PDB entry 7N2R | X-ray diffraction, 2.28 A resolution | chains D and F of the 5 polymer chains in the assembly

== Chain D ==
Name: AS4.3 T cell receptor alpha chain
From: Homo sapiens
Amino-acid sequence (204 residues; numbered 2 to 205; the number before each row is that of its first residue):
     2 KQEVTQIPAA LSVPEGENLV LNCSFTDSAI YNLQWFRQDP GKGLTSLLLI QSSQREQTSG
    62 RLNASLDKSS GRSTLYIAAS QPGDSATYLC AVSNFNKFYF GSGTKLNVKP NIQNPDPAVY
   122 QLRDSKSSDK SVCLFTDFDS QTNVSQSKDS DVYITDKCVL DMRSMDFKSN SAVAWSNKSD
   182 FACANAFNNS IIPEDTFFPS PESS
Not modelled in the structure: 127-131, 202-205
Disulfides: C24-C91, C134-C184
Covalently attached groups: N-acetylglucosamine (NAG) linked to N23, N64, N144, N189

== Chain F ==
Name: AS4.3 T cell receptor beta chain
From: Homo sapiens
Amino-acid sequence (242 residues; row label = number of the first residue in the row):
     2 GVTQTPKHLI TATGQRVTLR CSPRSGDLSV YWYQQSLDQG LQFLIQYYNG EERAKGNILE
    62 RFSAQQFPDL HSELNLSSLE LGDSALYFCA SSVATYSTDT QYFGPGTRLT VLEDLKNVFP
   122 PEVAVFEPSE AEISHTQKAT LVCLATGFYP DHVELSWWVN GKEVHSGVCT DPQPLKEQPA
   182 LNDSRYCLSS RLRVSATFWQ NPRNHFRCQV QFYGLSENDE WTQDRAKPVT QIVSAEAWGR
   242 AD
Not modelled in the structure: 243
Disulfides: C22-C90, C144-C209
Covalently attached groups: N-acetylglucosamine (NAG) linked to N76
Residues lining bound ligands: aspartic acid (ASP): Q201, N202, P203, R241, A242

== How chain D and chain F interact ==
Contacting residue pairs (79):
  Y32(D) - S98(F)
  N33(D) - S98(F)  hydrogen bond (side chain-backbone)
  Q35(D) - T101(F)  hydrogen bond
  F37(D) - F104(F)  hydrophobic
  Q39(D) - Q36(F)  hydrogen bond
  Q39(D) - F89(F)
  G42(D) - P106(F)
  K43(D) - G105(F)
  G44(D) - F89(F)
  L45(D) - L42(F)  hydrophobic
  L45(D) - F104(F)
  S47(D) - T101(F)
  L50(D) - T99(F)
  L50(D) - D100(F)
  L50(D) - T101(F)
  Q52(D) - S98(F)
  Q52(D) - T99(F)  hydrogen bond (side chain-backbone)
  N97(D) - A55(F)
  K98(D) - K56(F)  hydrogen bond (side chain-backbone)
  K98(D) - G57(F)
  F99(D) - Y32(F)  hydrophobic
  F99(D) - F44(F)
  F99(D) - Q47(F)
  F99(D) - Q102(F)
  F101(D) - Y34(F)  hydrophobic
  F101(D) - L42(F)
  F101(D) - F104(F)  hydrophobic
  D117(D) - H136(F)  salt bridge
  Y121(D) - S130(F)
  Y121(D) - E133(F)
  Y121(D) - H136(F)
  Y121(D) - T137(F)
  Q122(D) - S130(F)
  L123(D) - F127(F)
  L123(D) - E128(F)
  L123(D) - P129(F)  hydrophobic
  L123(D) - S130(F)
  L123(D) - T141(F)
  L123(D) - V143(F)  hydrophobic
  R124(D) - F127(F)
  R124(D) - E128(F)  hydrogen bond (backbone-backbone)
  D125(D) - F127(F)
  S126(D) - V126(F)
  S126(D) - F127(F)
  V133(D) - F127(F)  hydrophobic
  L135(D) - T141(F)
  L135(D) - V143(F)  hydrophobic
  T137(D) - R194(F)
  D138(D) - T137(F)
  D138(D) - R194(F)  salt bridge
  Y154(D) - L176(F)  hydrophobic
  Y154(D) - E178(F)  hydrogen bond (side chain-backbone)
  T156(D) - D172(F)
  T156(D) - S190(F)
  T156(D) - R192(F)  hydrogen bond
  D157(D) - R192(F)
  C159(D) - C170(F)  disulfide
  C159(D) - T171(F)
  V160(D) - C170(F)
  L161(D) - G168(F)
  L161(D) - V169(F)
  L161(D) - C170(F)  hydrophobic
  L161(D) - R194(F)
  D162(D) - S167(F)  hydrogen bond (backbone-side chain)
  D162(D) - G168(F)  hydrogen bond (backbone-backbone)
  M163(D) - S167(F)
  M163(D) - G168(F)
  M163(D) - R194(F)
  R164(D) - S167(F)
  M166(D) - K139(F)
  M166(D) - S196(F)
  S170(D) - R194(F)  hydrogen bond
  S172(D) - R192(F)  hydrogen bond
  V174(D) - V143(F)  hydrophobic
  V174(D) - R192(F)
  W176(D) - L145(F)  hydrophobic
  W176(D) - C188(F)  hydrophobic
  F198(D) - H136(F)
  P200(D) - A132(F)  hydrophobic
Interface residues without a listed pair, chain D (49 interface residues in all): S132, S151, I155, S165, F168, A173
Interface residues without a listed pair, chain F (47 interface residues in all): R54, A125, K177
Disulfides between the chains: C159(D)-C170(F)

== Summary ==
Chain D and chain F form an interface of 49 and 47 residues respectively, with 1 disulfide bond, 12 hydrogen
bonds and 2 salt bridges. Among the polar pairs are D117(D)-H136(F), D138(D)-R194(F) and N33(D)-S98(F). Chain
F binds aspartic acid.
Chain D is AS4.3 T cell receptor alpha chain and chain F is AS4.3 T cell receptor beta chain, both from Homo
sapiens; the structure, AS4.3-PRPF3-HLA*B27, was determined by X-ray diffraction, deposited together with
7N2N, 7N2O, 7N2P, 7N2Q, 7N2S and 8CX4.
